Entry 8COE (X-ray diffraction, 4.20 A resolution (low resolution: residue-level contacts below are approximate; hydrogen-bond / salt-bridge calls are withheld)); this record covers chains C and A of the 3 polymer chains in the assembly.

== Chain C ==
Molecule: Complement C5 beta chain
Organism: Homo sapiens
UniProtKB: P01031 (CO5_HUMAN); numbering as in UniProt (aligned over 19-673)
Sequence (655 residues; each row starts with the number of its first residue):
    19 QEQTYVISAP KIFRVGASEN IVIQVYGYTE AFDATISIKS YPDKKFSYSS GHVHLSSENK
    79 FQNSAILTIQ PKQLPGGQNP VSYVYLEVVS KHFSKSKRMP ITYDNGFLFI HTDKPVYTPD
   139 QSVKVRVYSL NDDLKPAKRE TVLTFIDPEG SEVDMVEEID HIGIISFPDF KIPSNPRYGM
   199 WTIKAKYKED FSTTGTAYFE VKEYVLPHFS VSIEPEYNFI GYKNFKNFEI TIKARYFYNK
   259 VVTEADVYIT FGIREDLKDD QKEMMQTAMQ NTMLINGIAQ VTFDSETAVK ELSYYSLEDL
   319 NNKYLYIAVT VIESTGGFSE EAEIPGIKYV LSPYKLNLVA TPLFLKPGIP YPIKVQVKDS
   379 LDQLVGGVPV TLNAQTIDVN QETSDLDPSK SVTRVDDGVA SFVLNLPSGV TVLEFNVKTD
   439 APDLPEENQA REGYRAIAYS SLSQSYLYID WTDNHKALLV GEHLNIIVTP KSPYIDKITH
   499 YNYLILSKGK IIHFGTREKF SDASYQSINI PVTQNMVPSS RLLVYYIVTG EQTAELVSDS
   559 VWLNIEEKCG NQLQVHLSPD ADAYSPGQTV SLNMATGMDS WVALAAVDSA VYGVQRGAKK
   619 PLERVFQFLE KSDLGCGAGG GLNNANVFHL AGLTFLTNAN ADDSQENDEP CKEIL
Disordered / not traced: 19, 670-673
Cystine bridges: Cys-634/Cys-669

== Chain A ==
Molecule: Complement C5 alpha chain
Organism: Homo sapiens
UniProtKB: P01031 (CO5_HUMAN); numbering as in UniProt (aligned over 678-1676)
Sequence (999 residues; numbered 678 to 1676; the number before each row is that of its first residue):
   678 TLQKKIEEIA AKYKHSVVKK CCYDGACVNN DETCEQRAAR ISLGPRCIKA FTECCVVASQ
   738 LRANISHKDM QLGRLHMKTL LPVSKPEIRS YFPESWLWEV HLVPRRKQLQ FALPDSLTTW
   798 EIQGVGISNT GICVADTVKA KVFKDVFLEM NIPYSVVRGE QIQLKGTVYN YRTSGMQFCV
   858 KMSAVEGICT SESPVIDHQG TKSSKCVRQK VEGSSSHLVT FTVLPLEIGL HNINFSLETW
   918 FGKEILVKTL RVVPEGVKRE SYSGVTLDPR GIYGTISRRK EFPYRIPLDL VPKTEIKRIL
   978 SVKGLLVGEI LSAVLSQEGI NILTHLPKGS AEAELMSVVP VFYVFHYLET GNHWNIFHSD
  1038 PLIEKQKLKK KLKEGMLSIM SYRNADYSYS VWKGGSASTW LTAFALRVLG QVNKYVEQNQ
  1098 NSICNSLLWL VENYQLDNGS FKENSQYQPI KLQGTLPVEA RENSLYLTAF TVIGIRKAFD
  1158 ICPLVKIDTA LIKADNFLLE NTLPAQSTFT LAISAYALSL GDKTHPQFRS IVSALKREAL
  1218 VKGNPPIYRF WKDNLQHKDS SVPNTGTARM VETTAYALLT SLNLKDINYV NPVIKWLSEE
  1278 QRYGGGFYST QDTINAIEGL TEYSLLVKQL RLSMDIDVSY KHKGALHNYK MTDKNFLGRP
  1338 VEVLLNDDLI VSTGFGSGLA TVHVTTVVHK TSTSEEVCSF YLKIDTQDIE ASHYRGYGNS
  1398 DYKRIVACAS YKPSREESSS GSSHAVMDIS LPTGISANEE DLKALVEGVD QLFTDYQIKD
  1458 GHVILQLNSI PSSDFLCVRF RIFELFEVGF LSPATFTVYE YHRPDKQCTM FYSTSNIKIQ
  1518 KVCEGAACKC VEADCGQMQE ELDLTISAET RKQTACKPEI AYAYKVSITS ITVENVFVKY
  1578 KATLLDIYKT GEAVAEKDSE ITFIKKVTCT NAELVKGRQY LIMGKEALQI KYNFSFRYIY
  1638 PLDSLTWIEY WPRDTTCSSC QAFLANLDEF AEDIFLNGC
Disordered / not traced: 678-679, 872-882, 1388-1398, 1512-1525
Cystine bridges: Cys-698/Cys-724, Cys-699/Cys-731, Cys-711/Cys-732, Cys-856/Cys-883, Cys-866/Cys-1527, Cys-1101/Cys-1159, Cys-1375/Cys-1505, Cys-1405/Cys-1474, Cys-1532/Cys-1606, Cys-1553/Cys-1676, Cys-1654/Cys-1657
Covalently attached groups: N-acetylglucosamine (NAG) linked to Asn-911

== How chain C and chain A interact ==
Contacting residue pairs (190; chain C residue first):
  His-129(C) / Trp-775(A)
  Thr-130(C) / Trp-775(A)
  Asp-131(C) / Ser-772(A)
  Asp-131(C) / Trp-775(A)
  Lys-132(C) / Pro-770(A)
  Lys-132(C) / Glu-771(A)
  Lys-132(C) / Ser-772(A)
  Thr-136(C) / Ile-765(A)
  Thr-136(C) / Tyr-768(A)
  Gln-139(C) / Tyr-768(A)
  Gln-139(C) / Phe-769(A)
  Lys-142(C) / Glu-771(A)
  Lys-142(C) / Ser-772(A)
  Lys-142(C) / Trp-775(A)
  Val-143(C) / Trp-775(A)
  Arg-144(C) / Trp-775(A)
  Tyr-146(C) / Val-802(A)
  Leu-148(C) / Ile-809(A)
  Leu-152(C) / Gly-808(A)
  Lys-153(C) / Asn-806(A)
  Pro-154(C) / Ser-805(A)
  Pro-154(C) / Asn-806(A)
  Ser-169(C) / Arg-1060(A)
  Glu-170(C) / Asn-1096(A)
  Val-171(C) / Leu-1054(A)
  Ile-180(C) / Val-777(A)
  Ile-180(C) / Ile-804(A)
  Ile-182(C) / Val-777(A)
  Ile-182(C) / Ile-804(A)
  Ser-184(C) / Val-777(A)
  Phe-188(C) / Leu-1054(A)
  Lys-189(C) / Glu-1051(A)
  Pro-191(C) / Leu-1054(A)
  Pro-191(C) / Ser-1055(A)
  Ser-192(C) / Glu-1011(A)
  Asn-193(C) / Ser-1055(A)
  Asn-193(C) / Ser-1058(A)
  Asn-193(C) / Tyr-1059(A)
  Asn-193(C) / Lys-1070(A)
  Pro-194(C) / Ser-1058(A)
  Pro-194(C) / Lys-1070(A)
  Arg-195(C) / Met-1057(A)
  Arg-195(C) / Ser-1058(A)
  Arg-195(C) / Arg-1060(A)
  Tyr-196(C) / Pro-763(A)
  Tyr-196(C) / Lys-1070(A)
  Lys-220(C) / Pro-763(A)
  Lys-220(C) / Glu-764(A)
  Glu-221(C) / Lys-762(A)
  Glu-221(C) / Pro-763(A)
  Glu-221(C) / Glu-764(A)
  Glu-221(C) / Ile-765(A)
  Tyr-222(C) / Ile-765(A)
  Tyr-222(C) / Arg-766(A)
  Tyr-222(C) / Ser-767(A)
  Tyr-222(C) / Tyr-768(A)
  Val-223(C) / Glu-764(A)
  Val-223(C) / Ile-765(A)
  Val-223(C) / Arg-766(A)
  Pro-225(C) / Arg-766(A)
  His-226(C) / Glu-1437(A)
  Phe-255(C) / Tyr-846(A)
  Tyr-256(C) / Glu-826(A)
  Tyr-256(C) / Tyr-846(A)
  Tyr-256(C) / Tyr-848(A)
  Asn-257(C) / Tyr-846(A)
  Asn-257(C) / Asn-847(A)
  Asn-257(C) / Tyr-848(A)
  Asn-257(C) / Ser-892(A)
  Lys-258(C) / Ser-893(A)
  Tyr-266(C) / Lys-745(A)
  Tyr-266(C) / Gln-748(A)
  Tyr-266(C) / Leu-749(A)
  Tyr-266(C) / Leu-752(A)
  Met-282(C) / Leu-757(A)
  Gln-284(C) / Glu-684(A)
  Gln-288(C) / Leu-749(A)
  Asn-289(C) / Lys-745(A)
  Thr-328(C) / Leu-752(A)
  Gly-334(C) / Tyr-1399(A)
  Gly-335(C) / Tyr-1399(A)
  Phe-336(C) / Phe-1480(A)
  Glu-338(C) / Arg-766(A)
  Cys-567(C) / Cys-810(A)  disulfide
  Gly-568(C) / Thr-807(A)
  Asn-569(C) / Ser-805(A)
  Asn-569(C) / Thr-807(A)
  Asn-569(C) / Cys-810(A)
  Gln-570(C) / Cys-810(A)
  Leu-571(C) / Gly-801(A)
  Leu-571(C) / Val-802(A)
  Leu-571(C) / Gly-803(A)
  Leu-571(C) / Cys-810(A)
  Leu-571(C) / Ala-812(A)
  Val-573(C) / Val-815(A)
  Leu-575(C) / Ala-817(A)
  Asp-580(C) / Lys-818(A)
  Ala-581(C) / Lys-818(A)
  Tyr-582(C) / Leu-790(A)
  Tyr-582(C) / Ala-817(A)
  Tyr-582(C) / Lys-818(A)
  Tyr-582(C) / Val-819(A)
  Tyr-582(C) / Phe-820(A)
  Ser-583(C) / Leu-790(A)
  Ser-583(C) / Val-819(A)
  Pro-584(C) / Asp-792(A)
  Pro-584(C) / Val-819(A)
  Gly-585(C) / Leu-790(A)
  Gly-585(C) / Pro-791(A)
  Gly-585(C) / Asp-792(A)
  Gln-586(C) / Ala-789(A)
  Gln-586(C) / Leu-790(A)
  Thr-587(C) / Phe-788(A)
  Val-588(C) / Gln-787(A)
  Val-588(C) / Phe-788(A)
  Val-588(C) / Leu-790(A)
  Ser-589(C) / Gln-785(A)
  Ser-589(C) / Gln-787(A)
  Leu-590(C) / Lys-784(A)
  Leu-590(C) / Gln-785(A)
  Leu-590(C) / Leu-786(A)
  Asn-591(C) / Gln-785(A)
  Met-592(C) / Val-780(A)
  Met-592(C) / Arg-783(A)
  Met-592(C) / Lys-784(A)
  Met-592(C) / Leu-786(A)
  Ala-593(C) / Arg-782(A)
  Ala-593(C) / Arg-783(A)
  Thr-594(C) / Val-780(A)
  Thr-594(C) / Arg-782(A)
  Gly-595(C) / Arg-782(A)
  Met-596(C) / Arg-782(A)
  Asp-597(C) / Val-780(A)
  Asp-597(C) / Pro-781(A)
  Asp-597(C) / Arg-782(A)
  Asp-597(C) / Ser-805(A)
  Ser-598(C) / His-778(A)
  Ser-598(C) / Leu-779(A)
  Ser-598(C) / Val-780(A)
  Ser-598(C) / Gly-803(A)
  Ser-598(C) / Ile-804(A)
  Ser-598(C) / Ser-805(A)
  Trp-599(C) / His-778(A)
  Trp-599(C) / Leu-779(A)
  Trp-599(C) / Val-802(A)
  Trp-599(C) / Gly-803(A)
  Trp-599(C) / Ile-804(A)
  Val-600(C) / Glu-776(A)
  Val-600(C) / Val-777(A)
  Val-600(C) / His-778(A)
  Val-600(C) / Val-780(A)
  Val-600(C) / Val-802(A)
  Val-600(C) / Gly-803(A)
  Ala-601(C) / Gln-800(A)
  Ala-601(C) / Gly-801(A)
  Ala-601(C) / Val-802(A)
  Leu-602(C) / Leu-774(A)
  Leu-602(C) / Trp-775(A)
  Leu-602(C) / Glu-776(A)
  Leu-602(C) / Gln-800(A)
  Leu-602(C) / Gly-801(A)
  Ala-603(C) / Trp-773(A)
  Ala-603(C) / Leu-774(A)
  Ala-603(C) / Trp-775(A)
  Ala-603(C) / Glu-798(A)
  Ala-603(C) / Ile-799(A)
  Ala-603(C) / Gln-800(A)
  Ala-604(C) / Ser-772(A)
  Ala-604(C) / Trp-773(A)
  Ala-604(C) / Leu-774(A)
  Ala-604(C) / Trp-797(A)
  Ala-604(C) / Glu-798(A)
  Val-605(C) / Trp-797(A)
  Val-605(C) / Glu-798(A)
  Asp-606(C) / Phe-769(A)
  Asp-606(C) / Pro-770(A)
  Asp-606(C) / Thr-795(A)
  Asp-606(C) / Thr-796(A)
  Asp-606(C) / Trp-797(A)
  Ser-607(C) / Thr-796(A)
  Ser-607(C) / Glu-798(A)
  Ser-607(C) / Lys-816(A)
  Ala-608(C) / Phe-769(A)
  Val-609(C) / Phe-769(A)
  Tyr-610(C) / Glu-798(A)
  Lys-618(C) / Glu-798(A)
  Leu-620(C) / Gln-800(A)
  Leu-620(C) / Val-802(A)
  Leu-620(C) / Val-811(A)
  Val-623(C) / Ile-809(A)
Also at the interface, not in a pair above, chain C (100 interface residues in all): Val-134, Gly-181, Pro-186, Gly-197, Val-219, Asp-264, Asp-278, Lys-280, Ile-330, Thr-333, Glu-339
Also at the interface, not in a pair above, chain A (88 interface residues in all): Thr-756, Ser-761, Ser-793, Asp-813, Lys-821, Phe-824, Ser-891, Lys-1047
Cross-chain cystine bridges: Cys-567(C)/Cys-810(A)

== Overview ==
The interface between chain C and chain A involves 100 residues on one side and 88 on the other, with 1
disulfide bond. Covalently linked N-acetylglucosamine: at Asn-911(A).
Here chain C is Complement C5 beta chain and chain A is Complement C5 alpha chain, both from Homo sapiens.
Entry 8COE (complement C5 in complex with the LCP0195 nanobody) was determined by X-ray diffraction together
with 8COH from the same study.
